Entry 7WUI (electron microscopy, 3.10 A resolution); this record covers chains A and S of the 7 polymer chains in the assembly.

Chain A:
Molecule: mini-Gs
From: Homo sapiens
Sequence (361 residues; row label = number of the first residue in the row; note: 26 numbers in that range are skipped by the numbering (no residue carries them; nothing is unmodelled there)):
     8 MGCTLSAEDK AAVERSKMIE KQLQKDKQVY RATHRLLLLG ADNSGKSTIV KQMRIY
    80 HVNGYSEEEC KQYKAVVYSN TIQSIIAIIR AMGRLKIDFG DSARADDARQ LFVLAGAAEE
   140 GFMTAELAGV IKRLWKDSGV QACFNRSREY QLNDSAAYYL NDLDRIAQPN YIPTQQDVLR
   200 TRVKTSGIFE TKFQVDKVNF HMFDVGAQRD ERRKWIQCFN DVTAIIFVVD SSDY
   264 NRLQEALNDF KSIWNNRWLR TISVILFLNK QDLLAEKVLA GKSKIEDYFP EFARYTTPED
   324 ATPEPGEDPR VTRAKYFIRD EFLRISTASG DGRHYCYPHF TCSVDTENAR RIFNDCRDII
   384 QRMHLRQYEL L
Unresolved in the structure: 8-12, 80-203, 264-265

Chain S:
Molecule: scFv16
From: synthetic construct
Notes: antibody fragment or engineered binder
Sequence (250 residues; row label = number of the first residue in the row):
     1 DVQLVESGGG LVQPGGSRKL SCSASGFAFS SFGMHWVRQA PEKGLEWVAY ISSGSGTIYY
    61 ADTVKGRFTI SRDDPKNTLF LQMTSLRSED TAMYYCVRSI YYYGSSPFDF WGQGTTLTVS
   121 SGGGGSGGGG SGGGGSDIVM TQATSSVPVT PGESVSISCR SSKSLLHSNG NTYLYWFLQR
   181 PGQSPQLLIY RMSNLASGVP DRFSGSGSGT AFTLTISRLE AEDVGVYYCM QHLEYPLTFG
   241 AGTKLELKGS
Unresolved in the structure: 1, 16-17, 120-136, 147-150, 236, 246-250
Disulfide bonds: Cys22-Cys96, Cys159-Cys229

Interface between chain A and chain S:
Contacting residue pairs (29):
  Ser13(A) - His167(S)
  Ser13(A) - Asn169(S)
  Ser13(A) - Tyr173(S)
  Ser13(A) - His232(S)  hydrogen bond (side chain-backbone)
  Ala14(A) - His232(S)
  Ala14(A) - Leu233(S)
  Ala14(A) - Tyr235(S)  hydrophobic
  Glu15(A) - Tyr101(S)
  Glu15(A) - Pro107(S)
  Glu15(A) - Tyr173(S)
  Glu15(A) - Tyr175(S)  hydrogen bond
  Glu15(A) - Arg191(S)  salt bridge
  Glu15(A) - His232(S)  salt bridge
  Asp16(A) - Asn169(S)  hydrogen bond
  Asp16(A) - Tyr173(S)  hydrogen bond
  Ala18(A) - Tyr50(S)
  Ala18(A) - Tyr101(S)  hydrophobic
  Ala19(A) - Tyr101(S)
  Glu21(A) - Ser52(S)  hydrogen bond
  Glu21(A) - Ser53(S)  hydrogen bond
  Glu21(A) - Gly56(S)
  Glu21(A) - Thr57(S)
  Arg22(A) - Ser31(S)
  Arg22(A) - Ser53(S)
  Arg22(A) - Ile100(S)
  Arg22(A) - Tyr101(S)
  Arg22(A) - Tyr102(S)
  Met25(A) - Ser53(S)
  Met25(A) - Gly54(S)
Also at the interface, not in a pair above, chain A (10 interface residues in all): Lys17
Also at the interface, not in a pair above, chain S (20 interface residues in all): Tyr59

In short:
Chain A and chain S form an interface of 10 and 20 residues respectively; the contacts include 6 hydrogen
bonds and 2 salt bridges. Polar pairs include Glu15(A)-Arg191(S), Glu15(A)-His232(S) and Ser13(A)-His232(S).
Chain A is mini-Gs (Homo sapiens) and chain S is scFv16 (synthetic construct); the structure, Tethered peptide
activation mechanism of adhesion GPCRs ADGRG2 and ADGRG4, was determined by electron microscopy (same
publication as 7WUJ and 7WUQ).
